PDB entry 1E6Y | X-ray diffraction, 1.60 A resolution | chains B and C of the 6 polymer chains in the assembly

== Chain B ==
Molecule: Methyl-coenzyme M reductase I beta subunit
Organism: Methanosarcina barkeri
Notes: EC 2.8.4.1
UniProtKB: P07955 (MCRB_METBA); residues 2002-2434 here correspond to UniProt positions 1-433 (UniProt number = residue number - 2001)
Sequence (433 residues; numbered 2002 to 2434; the number before each row is that of its first residue):
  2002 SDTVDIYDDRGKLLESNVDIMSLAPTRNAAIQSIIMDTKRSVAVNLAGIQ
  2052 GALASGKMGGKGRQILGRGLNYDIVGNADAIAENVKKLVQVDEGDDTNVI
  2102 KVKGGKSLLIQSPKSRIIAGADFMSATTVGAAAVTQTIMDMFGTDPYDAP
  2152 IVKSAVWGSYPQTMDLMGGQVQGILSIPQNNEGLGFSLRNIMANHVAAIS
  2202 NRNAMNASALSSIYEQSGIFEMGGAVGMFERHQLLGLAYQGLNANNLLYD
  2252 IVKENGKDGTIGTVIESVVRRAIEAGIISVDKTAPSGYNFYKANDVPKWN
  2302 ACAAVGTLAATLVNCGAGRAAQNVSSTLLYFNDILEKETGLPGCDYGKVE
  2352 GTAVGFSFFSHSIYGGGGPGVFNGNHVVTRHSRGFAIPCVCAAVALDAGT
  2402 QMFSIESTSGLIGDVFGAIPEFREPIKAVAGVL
Not modelled in the structure: 2434
Small-molecule neighbours:
  - 1-thioethanesulfonic acid (COM): Phe2359, Ser2363, Tyr2365
  - factor 430 (F43): Ser2363, Ile2364, Tyr2365
  - Coenzyme B (TP7): Phe2359, Phe2360, Tyr2365, Gly2366, Gly2367, His2377, Val2378, Val2379
UniProt features mapped onto this chain:
  - binding site (coenzyme B): Gly2368

== Chain C ==
Molecule: Methyl-coenzyme M reductase subunit gamma
Organism: Methanosarcina barkeri
Notes: EC 2.8.4.1
UniProtKB: P07964 (MCRG_METBA); residues 3002-3248 here correspond to UniProt positions 1-247 (UniProt number = residue number - 3001)
Sequence (247 residues; numbered 3002 to 3248; the number before each row is that of its first residue):
  3002 AYERQYYPGATSVAANRRKHMSGKLEKLREISDEDLTAVLGHRAPGSDYP
  3052 STHPPLAEMGEPACSTRENVAATPGAAAGDRVRYIQFADSMYNAPATPYF
  3102 RSYFAAINFRGVDPGTLSGRQIVEARERDMEQCAKVQMETEITDHALAGV
  3152 RGATVHGHSVRLQEDGVMFDMLDRRRLENGTIIMDKDQVAIPLDRKVDLG
  3202 KPMSSEEAAKRTTIYRVDNVAFRDDAEVVEWVHRIFDQRTKFGFQPK
Modified / non-standard residues: Cys3065 (cysteinesulfonic acid; OCS)
Small-molecule neighbours: factor 430 (F43): Leu3118, Ser3119, Gly3120, Arg3121, Ala3154, Thr3155, Val3156, His3157, Gly3158, His3159, Ser3160

== Interface between chain B and chain C ==
Residue-residue contacts - 142 pairs, chain B then chain C:
  Asp2010(B) with Ser3066(C), hydrogen bond (backbone-side chain)
  Arg2011(B) with Glu3069(C), salt bridge
  Arg2203(B) with Pro3063(C); Cys3065(C); Arg3068(C), hydrogen bond (backbone-side chain)
  Asn2204(B) with Cys3065(C)
  Ala2205(B) with Cys3065(C)
  Met2229(B) with Gln3246(C); Pro3247(C); Lys3248(C)
  Phe2230(B) with Phe3245(C); Pro3247(C)
  His2233(B) with Pro3247(C)
  Tyr2250(B) with Ser3066(C); Asn3070(C), hydrogen bond
  Val2253(B) with Val3071(C), hydrophobic
  Lys2254(B) with Asn3070(C)
  Gly2257(B) with Asn3070(C); Val3071(C); Ala3072(C), hydrogen bond (backbone-backbone); Arg3111(C), hydrogen bond (backbone-side chain)
  Lys2258(B) with Asn3070(C); Ala3072(C); Arg3111(C)
  Asp2259(B) with Arg3111(C)
  Gly2260(B) with Arg3111(C), hydrogen bond (backbone-side chain)
  Thr2261(B) with Ala3107(C); Ile3108(C), hydrogen bond (side chain-backbone); Phe3110(C); Arg3111(C)
  Ile2262(B) with Ala3107(C), hydrogen bond (backbone-backbone)
  Gly2263(B) with Arg3005(C), hydrogen bond (backbone-side chain); Ala3107(C), hydrogen bond (backbone-backbone); Ile3108(C)
  Glu2267(B) with Tyr3003(C); Arg3005(C), salt bridge
  Val2270(B) with Tyr3003(C)
  Arg2271(B) with Ala3002(C); Tyr3003(C)
  Ile2274(B) with Tyr3003(C), hydrophobic
  Asp2282(B) with Arg3235(C), salt bridge
  Lys2283(B) with Glu3231(C), salt bridge
  Ala2285(B) with Glu3228(C)
  Pro2286(B) with Glu3228(C)
  Ser2287(B) with Gly3010(C); Ala3011(C); Glu3228(C), hydrogen bond
  Tyr2289(B) with Gln3006(C); Tyr3008(C); Pro3009(C); Glu3228(C); Trp3232(C)
  Asn2290(B) with Gln3006(C), hydrogen bond (backbone-side chain)
  Phe2291(B) with Glu3228(C); Glu3231(C); Trp3232(C), hydrophobic; Arg3235(C)
  Tyr2292(B) with Tyr3003(C); Gln3006(C); Arg3235(C)
  Val2297(B) with Phe3243(C), hydrophobic; Pro3247(C); Lys3248(C)
  Pro2298(B) with Pro3247(C)
  Leu2313(B) with Thr3067(C); Val3071(C)
  Val2314(B) with Val3071(C)
  Asn2315(B) with Gly3112(C), hydrogen bond (side chain-backbone); Val3113(C), hydrogen bond (side chain-backbone)
  Gly2317(B) with Val3071(C)
  Ala2318(B) with Val3071(C); Ala3072(C); Ala3073(C); Thr3074(C), hydrogen bond (backbone-backbone); Ala3077(C); Arg3111(C); Gly3112(C)
  Gly2319(B) with Ala3077(C); Gly3112(C); Arg3127(C), hydrogen bond (backbone-side chain)
  Arg2320(B) with Leu3057(C); Glu3062(C), salt bridge; Arg3068(C), hydrogen bond (side chain-backbone); Val3071(C), hydrogen bond (side chain-backbone); Ala3073(C); Arg3127(C), hydrogen bond (backbone-side chain)
  Gln2323(B) with Val3083(C); Asp3114(C), hydrogen bond; Glu3125(C), hydrogen bond
  Asn2324(B) with Gly3112(C); Val3113(C); Asp3114(C)
  Ser2326(B) with Asp3114(C)
  Ser2327(B) with Val3113(C); Asp3114(C), hydrogen bond; Pro3115(C)
  Tyr2331(B) with Tyr3100(C); Ser3103(C); Tyr3104(C), hydrophobic; Pro3115(C); Thr3117(C), hydrogen bond
  Asp2334(B) with Tyr3104(C), hydrogen bond
  Ile2335(B) with Tyr3104(C), hydrophobic; Ala3107(C), hydrophobic; Ile3108(C), hydrophobic
  Glu2337(B) with Trp3232(C), hydrogen bond (backbone-side chain); Ile3236(C); Arg3240(C), salt bridge
  Lys2338(B) with Tyr3007(C); Tyr3008(C); Pro3009(C); Tyr3104(C), hydrogen bond; Trp3232(C)
  Glu2339(B) with Tyr3003(C), hydrogen bond; Arg3005(C); Gln3006(C), hydrogen bond (backbone-side chain); Tyr3007(C), hydrogen bond (side chain-backbone)
  Gly2341(B) with Trp3232(C); Ile3236(C); Gln3239(C)
  Leu2342(B) with Ile3236(C); Gln3239(C)
  Pro2343(B) with Gln3239(C); Arg3240(C); Phe3243(C), hydrophobic
  Tyr2347(B) with Arg3240(C); Phe3243(C), hydrophobic; Pro3247(C)
  Gly2348(B) with Arg3240(C)
  Glu2351(B) with Arg3240(C), salt bridge
  His2362(B) with Asp3114(C), salt bridge; Glu3125(C), salt bridge
  Ala2396(B) with Arg3068(C), hydrogen bond (backbone-side chain)
  Leu2397(B) with Thr3067(C); Arg3068(C), hydrogen bond (backbone-side chain)
  Asp2398(B) with Arg3068(C)
  Ala2399(B) with His3054(C); Leu3057(C), hydrophobic; Met3060(C)
  Gly2400(B) with Thr3053(C); His3054(C)
  Thr2401(B) with Arg3127(C)
Interface residues without a listed pair, chain B (67 interface residues in all): Asn2256, Thr2264, Gly2288, Ala2321
Interface residues without a listed pair, chain C (59 interface residues in all): Glu3004, Met3022, Ala3064, Phe3101, Asn3109, Gly3116

== In short ==
The interface between chain B and chain C involves 67 residues on one side and 59 on the other, with 31
hydrogen bonds and 9 salt bridges. Among the polar pairs are Arg2011(B)-Glu3069(C), Glu2267(B)-Arg3005(C) and
Asp2282(B)-Arg3235(C).
Chain B is Methyl-coenzyme M reductase I beta subunit and chain C is Methyl-coenzyme M reductase subunit
gamma, both from Methanosarcina barkeri; the structure, Methyl-coenzyme M reductase from Methanosarcina
barkeri, was determined by X-ray diffraction, deposited together with 1E6V.
